Entry 2P8R (X-ray diffraction, 2.10 A resolution); this record covers chain A.

[Chain A]
Name: Pre-mRNA-splicing factor Prp8
From: Caenorhabditis elegans
Notes: fragment: C-terminal domain
UniProt: P34369 (PRP8_CAEEL); residues 2057-2329 here = UniProt positions 2057-2329
Amino-acid sequence (273 residues; numbered 2057 to 2329; the number before each row is that of its first residue):
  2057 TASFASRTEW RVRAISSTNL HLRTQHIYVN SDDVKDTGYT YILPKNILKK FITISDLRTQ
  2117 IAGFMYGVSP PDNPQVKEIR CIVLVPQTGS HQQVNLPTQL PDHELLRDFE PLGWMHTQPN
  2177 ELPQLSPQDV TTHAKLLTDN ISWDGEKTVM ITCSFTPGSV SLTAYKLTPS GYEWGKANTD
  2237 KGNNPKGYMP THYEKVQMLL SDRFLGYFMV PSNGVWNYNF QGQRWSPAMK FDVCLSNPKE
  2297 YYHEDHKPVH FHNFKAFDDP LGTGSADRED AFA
Disordered / not traced: 2057-2061, 2308-2329
Differences from the reference sequence: engineered mutation Lys-2303 (Arg in P34369)
Reported in the primary citation:
  - conformationally variable residues (side-chain flip): Glu-2300
  - contacts within the chain: Glu-2300/Lys-2303 (hydrogen bond)
  - mutagenesis - R2303K: unchanged stability

[Summary]
The paper reports that R2303K leaves stability unchanged; conformational variability at Glu-2300.
Chain A is Pre-mRNA-splicing factor Prp8 (Caenorhabditis elegans); the structure, Crystal structure of the
C-terminal domain of C. elegans pre-mRNA splicing factor Prp8 carrying R2303K mutant, was determined by X-ray
diffraction, deposited together with 2P87.
